2C1Z - chain A; structure by X-ray diffraction, 1.90 A resolution.

== Chain A ==
Protein: Udp-glucose flavonoid 3-O glycosyltransferase
Source organism: Vitis vinifera
Notes: EC 2.4.1.91
UniProt: O22304 (O22304_VITVI); residues 1-456 here = UniProt positions 1-456
Amino-acid sequence (456 residues; each row starts with the number of its first residue):
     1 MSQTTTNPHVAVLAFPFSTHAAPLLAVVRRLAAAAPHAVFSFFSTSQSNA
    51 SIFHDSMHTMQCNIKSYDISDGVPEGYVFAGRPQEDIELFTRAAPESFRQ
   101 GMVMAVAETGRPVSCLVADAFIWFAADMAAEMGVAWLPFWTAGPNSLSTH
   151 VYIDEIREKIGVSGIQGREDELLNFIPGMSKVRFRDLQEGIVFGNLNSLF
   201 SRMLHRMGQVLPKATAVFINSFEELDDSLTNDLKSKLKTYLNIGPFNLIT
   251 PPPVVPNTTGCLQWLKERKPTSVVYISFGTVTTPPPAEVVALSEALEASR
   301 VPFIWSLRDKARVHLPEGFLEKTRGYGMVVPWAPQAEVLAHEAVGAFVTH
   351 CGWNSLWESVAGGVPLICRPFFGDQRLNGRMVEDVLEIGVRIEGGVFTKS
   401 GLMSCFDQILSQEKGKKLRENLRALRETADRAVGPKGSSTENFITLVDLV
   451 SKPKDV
Not modelled in the structure: 1-5, 56-57, 251-259, 456
Construct notes: conflict Val134 (Leu in O22304)
Residues lining bound ligands:
  - kaempherol (KMP; 3,5,7-trihydroxy-2-(4-hydroxyphenyl)-4H-chromen-4-one): Phe15, Phe17, Ser18, His20, Gln84, Ile87, Phe121, Trp140, Ser146, His150, Gln188, Phe200, Leu204, Val281, Phe372, Gly373, Asp374
  - U2F (uridine-5'-diphosphate-2-deoxy-2-fluoro-alpha-D-glucose): Ser18, Thr19, His20, Thr141, Ala142, Tyr275, Ser277, Gly279, Thr280, Val281, Ser306, Trp332, Ala333, Gln335, Ala336, His350, Gly352, Trp353, Asn354, Ser355, Glu358, Phe372, Asp374, Gln375, Asn378
From the paper describing this entry:
  - specificity-determining residues: Asp374, Gln375
  - binding site for U2F: Thr141, Trp353, Phe372, Asp374, Gln375
  - mutagenesis - H20A, D374A: abolished catalytic activity
  - mutagenesis - T141A, Q375H (over 300-fold), Q375N: decreased catalytic activity
  - binding site for kaempherol: His20, Gln84, Ile87, His150, Val281
  - catalytic residues: His20, Asp119
  - contacts within the chain: His20-Asp119

== Summary ==
Ligands of chain A: kaempherol and compound U2F. The paper reports catalytic residues His20 and Asp119; T141A,
Q375H and Q375N reduce catalytic activity; 5 substitutions were tested in all.
Chain A is Udp-glucose flavonoid 3-O glycosyltransferase (Vitis vinifera); the structure, Structure and
activity of a flavonoid 3-O glucosyltransferase reveals the basis for plant natural product modification, was
determined by X-ray diffraction, deposited together with 2C1X and 2C9Z.
